PDB entry 7CSY | X-ray diffraction, 2.29 A resolution | chains B and F of the 6 polymer chains in the assembly

# Chain B
Name: HTH cro/C1-type domain-containing protein
Organism: Pseudomonas aeruginosa PAO1
UniProt: Q9HVC1 (Q9HVC1_PSEAE); residue numbers follow UniProt; this construct covers 1-101
Amino-acid sequence (101 residues; each row starts with the number of its first residue):
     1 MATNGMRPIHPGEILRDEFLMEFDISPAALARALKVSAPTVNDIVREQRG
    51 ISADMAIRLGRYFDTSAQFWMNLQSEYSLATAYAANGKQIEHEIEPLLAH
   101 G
Disordered / not traced: 98-101

# Chain F
Molecule: 29-nt DNA strand
Organism: Pseudomonas aeruginosa UCBPP-PA14
Sequence (29 nucleotides; row label = number of the first residue in the row):
     1 TCATTAACCCTTAACGTTAAGCGTTAACT

# How chain B and chain F interact
Residue-residue contacts (12; chain B residue first):
  Ser26(B) - DA3(F)  hydrogen bond to the phosphate
  Ser26(B) - DT4(F)  hydrogen bond to the phosphate
  Pro27(B) - DT4(F)  phosphate contact
  Ala28(B) - DA3(F)  sugar contact
  Ala28(B) - DT4(F)  hydrogen bond to the phosphate
  Arg32(B) - DA3(F)  salt bridge to the phosphate
  Ala38(B) - DT5(F)  base contact
  Pro39(B) - DA6(F)  base contact
  Asn42(B) - DT4(F)  sugar contact
  Asn42(B) - DT5(F)  hydrogen bond to the phosphate
  Arg46(B) - DT5(F)  salt bridge to the phosphate
  Arg46(B) - DA6(F)  salt bridge to the phosphate

# In short
8 residues of chain B and 4 residues of chain F are in contact, with 4 hydrogen bonds and 3 salt bridges.
Polar contacts include Ser26(B)-DA3(F), Ser26(B)-DT4(F) and Ala28(B)-DT4(F).
Chain B is HTH cro/C1-type domain-containing protein (Pseudomonas aeruginosa PAO1) and chain F is a 29-nt DNA
strand (Pseudomonas aeruginosa UCBPP-PA14); the structure, Pseudomonas aeruginosa antitoxin HigA with higBA
promoter, was determined by X-ray diffraction (same publication as 7CSV and 7CSW).
